PDB entry 7BZ4 | X-ray diffraction, 2.16 A resolution | chains C and D of the 4 polymer chains in the assembly

Chain C (and D):
Protein: Metallo-beta-lactamase PNGM-1
From: uncultured bacterium
Notes: EC 3.5.2.6; chain D of this document is another copy of the same molecule, construct and numbering; everything in this record applies to it too
Reference sequence: A0A2U8UYM6 (A0A2U8UYM6_9BACT); residue numbers follow UniProt; this construct covers 2-373
Amino-acid sequence (372 residues; each row starts with the number of its first residue):
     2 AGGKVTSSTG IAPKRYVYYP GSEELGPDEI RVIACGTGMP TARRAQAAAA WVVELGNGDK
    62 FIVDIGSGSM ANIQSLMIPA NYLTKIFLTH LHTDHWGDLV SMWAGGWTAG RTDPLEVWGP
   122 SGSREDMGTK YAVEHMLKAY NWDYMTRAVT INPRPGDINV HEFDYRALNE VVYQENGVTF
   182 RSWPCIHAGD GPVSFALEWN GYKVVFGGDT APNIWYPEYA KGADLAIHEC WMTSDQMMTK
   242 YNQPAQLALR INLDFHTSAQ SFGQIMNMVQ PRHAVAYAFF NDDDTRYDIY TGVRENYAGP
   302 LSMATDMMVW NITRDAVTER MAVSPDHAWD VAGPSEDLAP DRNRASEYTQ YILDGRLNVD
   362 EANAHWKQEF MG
Disordered / not traced: 334-345 (chain D: 336-345)
Sequence notes: engineered mutation Ala279 (His in A0A2U8UYM6)
Metal / ion sites: Zn2+: His91, His93, His188, Asp210
What the authors report for this chain:
  - mutagenesis - H279A: decreased binding to Zn2+

Interface between chain C and chain D:
Contacting residue pairs (77; chain C residue first):
  Ala2(C) with Trp330(D), hydrophobic; Asp331(D), hydrogen bond (backbone-backbone); Val332(D)
  Gly4(C) with Val332(D)
  Lys5(C) with Ala333(D); Gly334(D)
  Val6(C) with Pro80(D), hydrophobic; Val332(D), hydrophobic; Ala333(D), hydrogen bond (backbone-backbone); Gly334(D); Pro335(D)
  Thr7(C) with Tyr83(D)
  Ser8(C) with Tyr83(D)
  Ser9(C) with Gly59(D), hydrogen bond (side chain-backbone); Lys61(D), hydrogen bond (backbone-side chain); Tyr83(D)
  Thr10(C) with Glu25(D); Leu26(D), hydrogen bond (backbone-backbone); Leu56(D); Gly57(D); Gly59(D)
  Gly11(C) with Glu24(D)
  Ile12(C) with Gly22(D); Ser23(D); Glu24(D); Glu25(D)
  Ala13(C) with Gly22(D), hydrogen bond (backbone-backbone)
  Arg16(C) with Gly22(D); Ser23(D); Met78(D)
  Tyr17(C) with Met78(D), hydrophobic; Pro326(D); His328(D); Ala329(D); Trp330(D), hydrogen bond (side chain-backbone)
  Val18(C) with Met78(D), hydrophobic
  Tyr20(C) with Tyr20(D), hydrophobic; Pro21(D), hydrogen bond (side chain-backbone); Met78(D); Val324(D); Pro326(D)
  Pro21(C) with Tyr20(D), hydrogen bond (backbone-side chain)
  Gly22(C) with Ile12(D); Ala13(D), hydrogen bond (backbone-backbone); Arg16(D), hydrogen bond (backbone-side chain)
  Ser23(C) with Ile12(D); Arg16(D)
  Glu25(C) with Thr10(D); Gly11(D); Ile12(D)
  Leu26(C) with Thr10(D), hydrogen bond (backbone-backbone)
  Gly57(C) with Thr10(D)
  Gly59(C) with Ser9(D), hydrogen bond (backbone-side chain)
  Lys61(C) with Ser9(D), hydrogen bond (side chain-backbone)
  Met78(C) with Arg16(D); Tyr17(D), hydrophobic; Val18(D), hydrophobic; Tyr20(D)
  Pro80(C) with Val6(D), hydrophobic
  Tyr83(C) with Val6(D), hydrophobic; Ser8(D), hydrogen bond (side chain-backbone); Ser9(D)
  Val324(C) with Tyr20(D); Val324(D), hydrophobic; Ser325(D); Pro326(D)
  Ser325(C) with Val324(D)
  Pro326(C) with Tyr17(D); Val18(D), hydrophobic; Tyr20(D)
  His328(C) with Tyr17(D)
  Ala329(C) with Tyr17(D)
  Trp330(C) with Tyr17(D), hydrogen bond (backbone-side chain)
  Asp331(C) with Ala2(D), hydrogen bond (backbone-backbone)
  Val332(C) with Ala2(D); Gly4(D)
  Ala333(C) with Val6(D), hydrogen bond (backbone-backbone)
Other interface residues (no listed pair), chain C (39 interface residues in all): Glu24, Asp60, Gln75, Ser76
Other interface residues (no listed pair), chain D (43 interface residues in all): Lys5, Thr7, Asn58, Asp60, Gln75, Ser76

In short:
39 residues of chain C face 43 of chain D across their interface; the contacts include 18 hydrogen bonds.
Polar contacts include Ser9(C)-Gly59(D), Ser9(C)-Lys61(D) and Tyr17(C)-Trp330(D). The Zn2+ site is built by
His91(C), His93(C), His188(C) and Asp210(C). From the paper: H279A of chain C reduces binding to Zn2+.
Both chains are Metallo-beta-lactamase PNGM-1 (uncultured bacterium). Entry 7BZ4 (The mutant variant of
PNGM-1. H279 was substituted for alanine to study metal coordination) was determined by X-ray diffraction
together with 7WI1, 7BYQ, 7BZ1, 7BZ3 and 7BZI from the same study.
